PDB entry 1SVK | X-ray diffraction, 2.00 A resolution | chain A

# Chain A
Molecule: Guanine nucleotide-binding protein G(i), alpha-1 subunit
From: Rattus norvegicus
Notes: EC 3.6.1.46
UniProtKB: P10824 (GNAI1_RAT); residues 2-354 here correspond to UniProt positions 1-353 (UniProt number = residue number - 1)
Amino-acid sequence (353 residues; numbered 2 to 354; the number before each row is that of its first residue):
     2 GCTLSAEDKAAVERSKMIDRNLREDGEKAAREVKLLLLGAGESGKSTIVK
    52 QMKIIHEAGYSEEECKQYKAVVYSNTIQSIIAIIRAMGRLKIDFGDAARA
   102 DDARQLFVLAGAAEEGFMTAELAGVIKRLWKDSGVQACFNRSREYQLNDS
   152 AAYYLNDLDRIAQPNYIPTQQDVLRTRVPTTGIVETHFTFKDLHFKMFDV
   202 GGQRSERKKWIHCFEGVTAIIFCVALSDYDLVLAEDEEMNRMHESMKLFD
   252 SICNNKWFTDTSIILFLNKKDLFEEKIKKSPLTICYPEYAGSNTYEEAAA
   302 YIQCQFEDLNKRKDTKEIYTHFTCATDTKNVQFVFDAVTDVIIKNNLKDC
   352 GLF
Unresolved in the structure: 2-32, 346-354
Construct notes: engineered mutation P180 (Lys179 in P10824)
Ion coordination: Mg2+: S47, T181 (together with GDP, tetrafluoroaluminate)
Small-molecule neighbours: GDP (guanosine-5'-diphosphate): A41, G42, E43, S44, G45, K46, S47, T48, D150, S151, L175, R176, T177, R178, V179, T181, N269, K270, D272, L273, T324, C325, A326, T327
What the authors report for this chain:
  - mutagenesis - K180P: decreased catalytic activity
  - mutagenesis - K180P/G202A, G202A (10-fold): increased catalytic activity
  - mutagenesis - K180P: decreased binding to RGS4
  - mutagenesis - G202A: increased binding to RGS4
  - conformationally variable residues (order/disorder transition, side-chain flip): G40 to V50, N166 to G183, D200 to H213
  - Mg2+ coordination: S47
  - Mg2+ coordination through a water molecule: D200
  - mutagenesis - K180P, G202A: unchanged binding to RGS4

# In short
Bound to chain A: GDP. S47 and T181 form the Mg2+ site. From the paper: K180P/G202A and G202A increase
catalytic activity; Mg2+ coordination by S47.
Chain A is Guanine nucleotide-binding protein G(i), alpha-1 subunit (Rattus norvegicus); the structure,
Structure of the K180P mutant of Gi alpha subunit bound to AlF4 and GDP, was determined by X-ray diffraction,
deposited together with 1SVS.
